4ZDW - chains A and C of the 3 polymer chains in the assembly; structure by X-ray diffraction, 2.90 A resolution.

[Chain A]
Name: Ras-related protein SEC4
Organism: Saccharomyces cerevisiae (strain ATCC 204508 / S288c)
UniProtKB: P07560 (SEC4_YEAST); numbering as in UniProt (aligned over 19-187)
Amino-acid sequence (170 residues; each row starts with the number of its first residue):
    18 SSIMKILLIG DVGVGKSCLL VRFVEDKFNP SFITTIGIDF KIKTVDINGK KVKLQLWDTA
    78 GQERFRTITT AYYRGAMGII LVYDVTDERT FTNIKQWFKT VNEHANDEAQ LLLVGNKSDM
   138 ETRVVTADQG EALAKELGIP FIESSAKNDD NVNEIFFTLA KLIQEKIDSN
Not modelled in the structure: 18, 66-68
Sequence notes: expression tag (18); engineered mutation Val29 (Ser in P07560)
Residues lining bound ligands: GDP (guanosine-5'-diphosphate): Asp28, Val29, Gly30, Val31, Gly32, Lys33, Ser34, Cys35, Asn133, Lys134, Asp136, Met137, Ser162, Ala163, Lys164
Swiss-Prot annotation at these positions:
  - motif: Phe49 to Phe57 (Effector region)
  - binding site (GTP): Gly27, Asp28, Gly30 to Ser34, Asp75 to Gln79, Asn133 to Asp136
From the paper describing this entry:
  - conformationally variable residues: Ile50

[Chain C]
Name: Rab guanine nucleotide exchange factor SEC2
Organism: Saccharomyces cerevisiae (strain ATCC 204508 / S288c)
UniProtKB: P17065 (SEC2_YEAST); numbering as in UniProt (aligned over 51-142)
Amino-acid sequence (93 residues; each row starts with the number of its first residue):
    50 SNYNQLKEDY NTLKRELSDR DDEVKRLRED IAKENELRTK AEEEADKLNK EVEDLTASLF
   110 DEANNMVADA RKEKYAIEIL NKRLTEQLRE KDT
Not modelled in the structure: 141-142
Sequence notes: expression tag (50)
From the paper describing this entry:
  - mutagenesis - K140C: increased catalytic activity with Ras-related protein SEC4 (chain A)

[Chain A / chain C interface]
Residue-residue contacts (15):
  Pro47(A) with Met115(C), hydrophobic
  Thr52(A) with Glu111(C)
  Ile53(A) with Leu104(C), hydrophobic; Leu108(C), hydrophobic
  Arg81(A) with Glu100(C); Asp103(C), salt bridge; Ser107(C)
  Phe82(A) with Glu100(C); Asp103(C); Leu104(C)
  Arg83(A) with Glu100(C)
  Thr84(A) with Lys96(C); Leu97(C); Glu100(C), hydrogen bond
  Ile85(A) with Glu100(C), hydrogen bond (backbone-side chain)
Other interface residues (no listed pair), chain A (9 interface residues in all): Phe49
Other interface residues (no listed pair), chain C (11 interface residues in all): Val101, Ala112

[In short]
Chain A and chain C form an interface of 9 and 11 residues respectively; the contacts include 2 hydrogen bonds
and 1 salt bridge. Among the polar pairs are Arg81(A)-Asp103(C), Thr84(A)-Glu100(C) and Ile85(A)-Glu100(C).
The paper reports that K140C of chain C increases catalytic activity with Ras-related protein SEC4 (chain A);
conformational variability at Ile50(A).
Chain A is Ras-related protein SEC4 and chain C is Rab guanine nucleotide exchange factor SEC2, both from
Saccharomyces cerevisiae (strain ATCC 204508 / S288c); the structure, Crystal structure of the Rab GTPase
Sec4p mutant - S29V in complex with Sec2p and GDP, was determined by X-ray diffraction together with 4Z8Y from
the same study.
